8SNB - chains 4Y and 8D of the 454 polymer chains in the assembly; structure by electron microscopy, 3.30 A resolution.

# Chain 4Y
Molecule: HeLo_like_N(LOC577943)
Source organism: Strongylocentrotus purpuratus
Reference sequence: A0A7M7RHW6 (A0A7M7RHW6_STRPU); residue numbers follow UniProt; this construct covers 1-302
Sequence (302 residues; each row starts with the number of its first residue):
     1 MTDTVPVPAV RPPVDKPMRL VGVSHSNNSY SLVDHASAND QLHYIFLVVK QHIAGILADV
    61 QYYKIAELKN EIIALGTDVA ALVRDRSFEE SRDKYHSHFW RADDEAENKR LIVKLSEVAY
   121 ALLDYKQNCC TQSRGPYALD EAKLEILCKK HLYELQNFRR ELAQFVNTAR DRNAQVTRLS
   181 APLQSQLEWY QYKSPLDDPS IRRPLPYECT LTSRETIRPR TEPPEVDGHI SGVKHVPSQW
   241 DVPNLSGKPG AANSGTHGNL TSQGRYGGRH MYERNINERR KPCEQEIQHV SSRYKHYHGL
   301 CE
Not modelled in the structure: 1, 302

# Chain 8D
Molecule: Tektin
Source organism: Strongylocentrotus purpuratus
Reference sequence: Q9U0E3 (Q9U0E3_STRPU); residues 1-462 here = UniProt positions 1-462
Sequence (462 residues; each row starts with the number of its first residue):
     1 MDAGATLLSR SYAPTIPVYP TQTTVGTKTD QALSQDLAKM SGLGETGVYG VPTGAPAAQG
    61 FRSGKHTTQE WHESNYNKYF QSFTDRDNAE RLCHESKQLS NETHALTMRT QADVTKKLGD
   121 RMNDINFWKF ELNREIEEMI EETDLLCAQK KRLENALDAT EVPLKIARDN LTCRSRRQDI
   181 DLVGDRVEMA LNKEVDIITK VQDLLKRTLE QSDRQIKLNR GSKHKLTMDW SDKLSAFKID
   241 EKCTGLNNNS TEIQYKEGSA KFEAVQTNPQ SWAEFSHDNV VRAEHERLAS QQLRNLIDQI
   301 LTDTSNDMRE QCNTVNTEFA RRIEEMNDAK TKMENHLLKT VEDIAGMEKN IKDLTQAVKD
   361 KEAPMKVAQT RLDHRTHRPN VELCRDPAQY RMVQEVGEIQ DSIDKLQQKL AESKASLKDL
   421 MDTRMALEKE IALKKNSIFV DRDKCLKFRT RYPSTSKLVG YQ
Not modelled in the structure: 1-64, 462

# How chain 4Y and chain 8D interact
Pairs across the interface (88):
  E188(4Y) - T68(8D)
  E188(4Y) - Q69(8D)
  E188(4Y) - H72(8D)
  W189(4Y) - Q69(8D)
  W189(4Y) - H72(8D)  hydrogen bond
  Y190(4Y) - Q69(8D)
  Y190(4Y) - E70(8D)
  Y190(4Y) - E73(8D)
  K193(4Y) - H72(8D)
  K193(4Y) - E73(8D)
  K193(4Y) - Y76(8D)
  P195(4Y) - H72(8D)
  D197(4Y) - Y76(8D)
  D198(4Y) - Y79(8D)
  P199(4Y) - Y79(8D)
  P199(4Y) - F83(8D)  hydrophobic
  R203(4Y) - F83(8D)
  R203(4Y) - E90(8D)  salt bridge
  L205(4Y) - F83(8D)  hydrophobic
  T210(4Y) - D87(8D)
  T210(4Y) - E90(8D)
  T210(4Y) - R91(8D)
  L211(4Y) - F83(8D)  hydrophobic
  L211(4Y) - D87(8D)  hydrogen bond (backbone-side chain)
  T212(4Y) - D87(8D)  hydrogen bond (backbone-side chain)
  T212(4Y) - N88(8D)
  T212(4Y) - R91(8D)
  S213(4Y) - R91(8D)
  R214(4Y) - E95(8D)  salt bridge
  R214(4Y) - Q98(8D)
  I217(4Y) - N88(8D)
  I217(4Y) - L92(8D)  hydrophobic
  R218(4Y) - N88(8D)  hydrogen bond (backbone-side chain)
  R220(4Y) - Q81(8D)
  R220(4Y) - D85(8D)  salt bridge
  L260(4Y) - P269(8D)  hydrophobic
  T261(4Y) - Q270(8D)
  Q263(4Y) - Q270(8D)
  G264(4Y) - Q270(8D)
  Y266(4Y) - D124(8D)
  G267(4Y) - D124(8D)  hydrogen bond (backbone-side chain)
  G267(4Y) - W128(8D)  hydrogen bond (backbone-side chain)
  G267(4Y) - W272(8D)
  G267(4Y) - A273(8D)
  G268(4Y) - W128(8D)
  G268(4Y) - A273(8D)
  R269(4Y) - F127(8D)
  M271(4Y) - E274(8D)
  M271(4Y) - H277(8D)  hydrogen bond (backbone-side chain)
  Y272(4Y) - E131(8D)
  Y272(4Y) - R134(8D)  hydrogen bond
  Y272(4Y) - V280(8D)  hydrophobic
  Y272(4Y) - E284(8D)
  E273(4Y) - F127(8D)
  R279(4Y) - H277(8D)  hydrogen bond
  R279(4Y) - E284(8D)  salt bridge
  R280(4Y) - R134(8D)
  R280(4Y) - E138(8D)  salt bridge
  R280(4Y) - R287(8D)
  P282(4Y) - L288(8D)
  C283(4Y) - R287(8D)  hydrogen bond
  C283(4Y) - Q291(8D)  hydrogen bond (backbone-side chain)
  Q285(4Y) - Q291(8D)
  I287(4Y) - R294(8D)
  I287(4Y) - N295(8D)
  Q288(4Y) - N295(8D)
  Q288(4Y) - D298(8D)
  Q288(4Y) - Q299(8D)
  H289(4Y) - D298(8D)
  V290(4Y) - D298(8D)  hydrogen bond (backbone-side chain)
  V290(4Y) - T302(8D)
  S291(4Y) - R152(8D)  hydrogen bond
  S291(4Y) - D298(8D)  hydrogen bond
  S291(4Y) - T302(8D)
  S292(4Y) - R152(8D)
  S292(4Y) - Y461(8D)  hydrogen bond
  Y294(4Y) - T455(8D)
  Y294(4Y) - S456(8D)
  H296(4Y) - T455(8D)
  Y297(4Y) - S454(8D)
  Y297(4Y) - T455(8D)  hydrogen bond (backbone-backbone)
  H298(4Y) - R309(8D)  hydrogen bond
  H298(4Y) - Y452(8D)
  G299(4Y) - R309(8D)
  G299(4Y) - T455(8D)  hydrogen bond (backbone-side chain)
  L300(4Y) - N306(8D)
  L300(4Y) - R309(8D)
  C301(4Y) - N306(8D)  hydrogen bond (backbone-side chain)
Other interface residues (no listed pair), chain 4Y (54 interface residues in all): Q186, L187, Y192, P204, H257, E284, E286
Other interface residues (no listed pair), chain 8D (52 interface residues in all): K117, N268, L301, P453, V459

# Summary
54 residues of chain 4Y face 52 of chain 8D across their interface, with 19 hydrogen bonds and 5 salt bridges.
Among the polar pairs are R203(4Y)-E90(8D), R214(4Y)-E95(8D) and R220(4Y)-D85(8D).
Here chain 4Y is HeLo_like_N(LOC577943) and chain 8D is Tektin, both from Strongylocentrotus purpuratus. Entry
8SNB (atomic model of sea urchin sperm doublet microtubule (48-nm periodicity)) was determined by electron
microscopy (same publication as 8OU0).
